6HIX - chains AN and AA of the 91 polymer chains in the assembly; structure by electron microscopy, 3.39 A resolution.

== Chain AN ==
Name: 50S ribosomal protein L13, putative
Organism: Trypanosoma brucei brucei
UniProt: Q580D5 (Q580D5_TRYB2); residues 1-202 here = UniProt positions 1-202
Amino-acid sequence (202 residues; row label = number of the first residue in the row):
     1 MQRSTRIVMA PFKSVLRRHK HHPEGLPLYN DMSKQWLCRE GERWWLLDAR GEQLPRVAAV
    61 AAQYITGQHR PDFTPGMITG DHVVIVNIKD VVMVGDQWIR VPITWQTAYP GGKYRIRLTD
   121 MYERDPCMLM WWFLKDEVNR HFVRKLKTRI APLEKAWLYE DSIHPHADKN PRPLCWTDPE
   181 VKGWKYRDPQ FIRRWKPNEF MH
Disordered / not traced: 1-10, 190-202

== Chain AA ==
Molecule: 12S rRNA
Organism: Trypanosoma brucei brucei
Sequence (1178 nucleotides; numbered 1 to 1178 plus 5 insertion-coded residues; 5 numbers in that range are skipped by the numbering (no residue carries them; nothing is unmodelled there); the number before each row is that of its first residue; a row labelled like 455A-455E holds insertion residues (455A, then the next letters in order)):
     1 AUUUUACCAA UUAAGAAGAA UAUUAUAAUA AUGGGUGUCU UAUAUUUUAA AUAAAUAUUU
    61 AAAUUCCGUG UAGUAAAUUU AUUAUUUGUA UUAUUUAUAU AAUAGGUGUA UUAUAUUUAA
   121 AUUUUAAAUU UGUUGUUUUA UAUUUAGAUA CAUAUUUAUA GAUUAAUAUA UUUAAAUAAU
   181 AUUUUAAAAU UUAUUGAACU GUAAUUAUUA GUUUAAUAUU UUUAGUUUGA UGUUGAAAUA
   241 UUUAAUUAAA GAUGUUACAG UUGUUCUAUA UGUACCAAAU AAAUAUAGUA AGAUUAUUUU
   301 AGUUGAAUUA AUAAAUAAAU AUUUAUUUUU CUUUGUAAAU AUUAUGAACA AUUUAAAAAU
   361 UAAUCUGUUU AACUAAAAUG UUAUAUAUAA UAAUCUAAGU UAAUUUGAAU AUUAAAAGUA
   421 CAAGUAUAAU UUGUAAUUCU AAAGUAUA
   454 UU
455A-455E AAUGG
   456 UAUAUUUUUA GUAGGUAAAU GAAAAGUAUA AAUGGAUAUA ACUUAAUAUU UAAUAUUUGU
   516 UUAAUGAAAA GUAUUUUAUU AUUAUAUUGU AUAGUAUUAU UAUAGUGUAU AGUUUUUUAA
   576 AAAUAUAAAA AUAUUGUUAA UAAAAUUAUC GUAUUUUAAG UGCGUUAAUU AAAUGCGUUU
   636 AUCUAAGAUA AUUAUUUAAG AUUAUUCUUG UAAAUAUAUU UAAAUAUUAA UAAUUCUUAA
   696 AAUAAAGAAA CAUCCUCAAU UGCAAUAUUA UUGUAGCAUA GUAAUUUCUU AACUAAGUAU
   756 UUAAUUUUUC CAUAGAAAAU UUUUAAAUUA CAAGAAAGAA AAUAAAGUAU GAAUUAAUAU
   816 CAAAAUUUUA AUAAAAAUUA AAAAAUUAAA AUAGGGCAAG UCCUACUCUC CUUUACAAAA
   876 GAAACAUUAU GAUAUGUAAU UGUAUGUUUG AUUGGGGCAA UACUAUAUUU AUUUAUAUAG
   936 CAUAAGAACU AUAUUCUUUG AAAUUAUAAA AGGUUCGAGC AGGUUAACAA GCAUUAAAAA
   996 UAAAUGUGUU UCAUCGUCUA CUUAUUACCA UGAUUGAUUG UUCAUCAAAA UAGUAAUUCG
  1056 UUAGUUGGGU UAAAAUCGUU GUAAAGCAGA UUUGUUUAUA UAUUUAAUUU UUAUAAUUAA
  1116 UAAUAAUUAA UAUAAGUACG CAAGGAUUGA UUAUUGAAAA AAGAAAGAAG AAUAUAAUUU
  1176 AUA
Disordered / not traced: 199-276, 304-316, 345-368, 455A-455E, 584-793, 849-874, 894-943, 956-1095, 1117-1155, 1177-1178
Construct notes: conflict A448 (U1811 in 343546), A622 (U1985 in 343546), A636 (G1999 in 343546), G702 (A2065 in 343546), C706 (U2069 in 343546), C743 (G2106 in 343546), G752 (A2115 in 343546), U757 (A2120 in 343546), U760 (G2123 in 343546), U762 (G2125 in 343546), G789 (C2152 in 343546), G793 (U2156 in 343546), A875 (G2238 in 343546), G876 (A2239 in 343546), A877 (G2240 in 343546)
Ion coordination: Mg2+ site 1 near A30 (its only coordinating residue here); Mg2+ site 2 near A140 (its only coordinating residue here); Mg2+ site 3 near A146 (its only coordinating residue here); Mg2+ site 4: U396, U438, C439; Mg2+ site 5: A411, U413, A414

== Chain AN / chain AA interface ==
Pairs across the interface (61):
  Pro11(AN) - C8(AA)  sugar contact
  Pro11(AN) - U815(AA)  base contact
  Phe12(AN) - G108(AA)  base contact
  Phe12(AN) - U109(AA)  sugar contact
  Phe12(AN) - U815(AA)  base contact
  Lys13(AN) - U109(AA)  sugar contact
  Lys13(AN) - U112(AA)  salt bridge to the phosphate
  Lys13(AN) - A113(AA)  salt bridge to the phosphate
  Lys13(AN) - U114(AA)  salt bridge to the phosphate
  Lys13(AN) - U815(AA)  hydrogen bond to the base
  Ser14(AN) - C7(AA)  sugar contact
  Val15(AN) - U815(AA)  base contact
  Val15(AN) - A838(AA)  hydrogen bond to the sugar
  Val15(AN) - A839(AA)  sugar contact
  Leu16(AN) - A6(AA)  sugar contact
  Leu16(AN) - C7(AA)  sugar contact
  Leu16(AN) - A839(AA)  sugar contact
  Arg17(AN) - U112(AA)  hydrogen bond to the sugar
  Arg17(AN) - A838(AA)  sugar contact
  Arg18(AN) - U111(AA)  salt bridge to the phosphate
  His19(AN) - A838(AA)  stacking on the base
  Lys20(AN) - A837(AA)  salt bridge to the phosphate
  His21(AN) - A1156(AA)  base contact
  Leu26(AN) - U111(AA)  base contact
  Pro27(AN) - U111(AA)  phosphate contact
  Tyr29(AN) - U111(AA)  base contact
  Lys34(AN) - A110(AA)  phosphate contact
  Lys34(AN) - U111(AA)  salt bridge to the phosphate
  Gln35(AN) - A119(AA)  hydrogen bond to the base
  Pro75(AN) - A120(AA)  sugar contact
  Gly76(AN) - A119(AA)  hydrogen bond to the sugar
  Gly76(AN) - A120(AA)  sugar contact
  Met77(AN) - A119(AA)  hydrogen bond to the base
  Trp105(AN) - A1115(AA)  phosphate contact
  Gln106(AN) - A820(AA)  hydrogen bond to the sugar
  Gln106(AN) - U834(AA)  base contact
  Thr107(AN) - A1115(AA)  phosphate contact
  Thr107(AN) - U1116(AA)  phosphate contact
  Ala108(AN) - A819(AA)  sugar contact
  Tyr109(AN) - A1115(AA)  sugar contact
  Tyr114(AN) - U1116(AA)  hydrogen bond to the phosphate
  Lys135(AN) - A835(AA)  salt bridge to the phosphate
  Arg144(AN) - A113(AA)  hydrogen bond to the base
  Arg144(AN) - U122(AA)  salt bridge to the phosphate
  Arg144(AN) - U123(AA)  base contact
  Lys145(AN) - A113(AA)  phosphate contact
  Lys145(AN) - A120(AA)  phosphate contact
  Lys145(AN) - A121(AA)  salt bridge to the phosphate
  Leu146(AN) - U111(AA)  base contact
  Leu146(AN) - U112(AA)  phosphate contact
  Leu146(AN) - A113(AA)  hydrogen bond to the phosphate
  Lys147(AN) - A113(AA)  phosphate contact
  Lys147(AN) - A119(AA)  hydrogen bond to the sugar
  Lys147(AN) - A120(AA)  salt bridge to the phosphate
  Arg149(AN) - A836(AA)  base contact
  Ile150(AN) - U111(AA)  base contact
  Lys185(AN) - A383(AA)  salt bridge to the phosphate
  Lys185(AN) - U384(AA)  salt bridge to the phosphate
  Tyr186(AN) - U384(AA)  hydrogen bond to the base
  Arg187(AN) - U382(AA)  hydrogen bond to the sugar
  Arg187(AN) - U384(AA)  salt bridge to the phosphate
Also at the interface, not in a pair above, chain AN (44 interface residues in all): Met32, Trp36, Thr74, Gln97, Gly111, Trp132, Asp136, Asn139, Val143
Also at the interface, not in a pair above, chain AA (32 interface residues in all): A115, U118

== In short ==
44 residues of chain AN and 32 residues of chain AA are in contact, with 13 hydrogen bonds, 13 salt bridges
and 1 aromatic stacking contact. Polar pairs include Lys13(AN)-U815(AA), Gln35(AN)-A119(AA) and
Met77(AN)-A119(AA). The Mg2+ site 4 is built by U396(AA), U438(AA) and C439(AA).
Here chain AN is 50S ribosomal protein L13, putative and chain AA is 12S rRNA, both from Trypanosoma brucei
brucei. Entry 6HIX (Cryo-EM structure of the Trypanosoma brucei mitochondrial ribosome - This entry contains
the large mitoribosomal subunit) was determined by electron microscopy, deposited together with 6HIV, 6HIW,
6HIY and 6HIZ.
